PDB entry 5XA8 | X-ray diffraction, 3.20 A resolution | chain A

# Chain A
Protein: Sarcoplasmic/endoplasmic reticulum calcium ATPase 1
Source organism: Oryctolagus cuniculus
Notes: EC 3.6.3.8
UniProtKB: P04191 (AT2A1_RABIT), isoform P04191-2; residues 1-994 here = UniProt positions 1-994
Chain sequence (995 residues; row label = number of the first residue in the row; numbering starts at 0):
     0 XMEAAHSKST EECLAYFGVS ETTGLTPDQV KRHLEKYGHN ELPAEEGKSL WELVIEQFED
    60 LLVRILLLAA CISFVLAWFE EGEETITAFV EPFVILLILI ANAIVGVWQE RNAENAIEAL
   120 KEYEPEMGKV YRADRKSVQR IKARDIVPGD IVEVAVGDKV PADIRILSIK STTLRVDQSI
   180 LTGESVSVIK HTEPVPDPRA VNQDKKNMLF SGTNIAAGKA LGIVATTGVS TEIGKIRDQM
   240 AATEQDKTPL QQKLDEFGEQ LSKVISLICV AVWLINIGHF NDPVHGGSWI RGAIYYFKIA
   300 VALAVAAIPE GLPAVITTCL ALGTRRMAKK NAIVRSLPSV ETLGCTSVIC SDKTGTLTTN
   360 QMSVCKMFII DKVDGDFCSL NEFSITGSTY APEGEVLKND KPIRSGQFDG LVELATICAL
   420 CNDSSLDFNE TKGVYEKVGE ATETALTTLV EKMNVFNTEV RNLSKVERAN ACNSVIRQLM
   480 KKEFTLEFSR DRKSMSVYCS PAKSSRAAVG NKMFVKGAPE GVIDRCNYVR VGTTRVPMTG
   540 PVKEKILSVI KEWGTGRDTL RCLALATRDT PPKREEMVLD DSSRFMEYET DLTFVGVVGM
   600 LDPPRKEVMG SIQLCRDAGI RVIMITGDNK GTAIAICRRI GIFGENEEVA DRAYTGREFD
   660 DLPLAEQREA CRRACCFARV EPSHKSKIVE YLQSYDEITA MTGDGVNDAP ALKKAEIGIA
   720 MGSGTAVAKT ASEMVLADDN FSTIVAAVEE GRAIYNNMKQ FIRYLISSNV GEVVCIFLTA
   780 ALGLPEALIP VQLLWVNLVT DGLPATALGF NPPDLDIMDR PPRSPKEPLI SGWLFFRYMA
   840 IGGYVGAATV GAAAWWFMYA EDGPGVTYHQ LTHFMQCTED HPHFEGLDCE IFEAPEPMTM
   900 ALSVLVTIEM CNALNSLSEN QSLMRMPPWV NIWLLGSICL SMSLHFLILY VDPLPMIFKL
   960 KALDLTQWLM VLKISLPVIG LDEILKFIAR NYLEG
Sequence notes: acetylation (0)
Modified / non-standard residues: ACE (acetyl group) at position 0
Bound ions: Ca2+ site 1: Val-304, Ala-305, Ile-307, Glu-309, Asn-796, Asp-800; Mg2+: Asp-351, Thr-353, Asp-703; Ca2+ site 2: Asn-768, Glu-771, Thr-799, Asp-800, Glu-908
Small-molecule neighbours:
  - ADP (adenosine-5'-diphosphate): Asp-351, Thr-353, Glu-439, Glu-442, Phe-487, Arg-489, Lys-492, Ser-493, Met-494, Lys-515, Gly-516, Ala-517, Arg-560, Cys-561, Leu-562, Thr-625, Gly-626, Asp-627, Arg-678, Val-679, Asn-706
  - tetrafluoroaluminate (ALF): Asp-351, Lys-352, Thr-353, Ile-624, Thr-625, Gly-626, Lys-684, Asp-703, Asn-706

# Overview
Ligands of chain A: tetrafluoroaluminate and ADP. The Ca2+ site 1 is built by Val-304, Ala-305, Ile-307,
Glu-309, Asn-796 and Asp-800. Asp-351, Thr-353 and Asp-703 coordinate Mg2+.
Chain A is Sarcoplasmic/endoplasmic reticulum calcium ATPase 1 (Oryctolagus cuniculus); the structure,
Complete structure factors and an atomic model of the calcium pump (SERCA1A) and associated phospholipids in
..., was determined by X-ray diffraction together with 5XA9, 5XAB, 5XAA and 5XA7 from the same study.
